PDB entry 1FKD | X-ray diffraction, 1.72 A resolution | chain A

# Chain A
Protein: FK506 binding protein
Source organism: Homo sapiens
Reference sequence: P62942 (FKB1A_HUMAN); residue numbers follow UniProt; this construct covers 1-107
Amino-acid sequence (107 residues; row label = number of the first residue in the row):
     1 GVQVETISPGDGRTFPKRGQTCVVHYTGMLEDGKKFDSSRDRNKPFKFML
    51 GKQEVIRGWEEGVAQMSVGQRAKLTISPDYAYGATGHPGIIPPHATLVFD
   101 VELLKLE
Residues lining bound ligands: 18-hydroxyascomycin (818): Tyr-26, Phe-36, Asp-37, Arg-42, Phe-46, Glu-54, Val-55, Ile-56, Trp-59, Ala-81, Tyr-82, Thr-85, Gly-86, His-87, Pro-88, Ile-91, Phe-99

# Summary
Ligands of chain A: 18-hydroxyascomycin.
Chain A is FK506 binding protein (Homo sapiens); the structure, Fk-506 binding protein: three-dimensional
structure of the complex with the antagonist L-685,818, was determined by X-ray diffraction together with 2FKE
from the same study.
